PDB entry 5E0S | X-ray diffraction, 2.90 A resolution | chains A and G of the 14 polymer chains in the assembly

Chain A (and G):
Molecule: ATP-dependent Clp protease proteolytic subunit 2
From: Mycobacterium tuberculosis (strain CDC 1551 / Oshkosh)
Notes: EC 3.4.21.92; chain G of this document is another copy of the same molecule, construct and numbering; everything in this record applies to it too
Reference sequence: P9WPC2 (CLPP2_MYCTO); residue numbers follow UniProt; this construct covers 1-214
Chain sequence (214 residues; row label = number of the first residue in the row):
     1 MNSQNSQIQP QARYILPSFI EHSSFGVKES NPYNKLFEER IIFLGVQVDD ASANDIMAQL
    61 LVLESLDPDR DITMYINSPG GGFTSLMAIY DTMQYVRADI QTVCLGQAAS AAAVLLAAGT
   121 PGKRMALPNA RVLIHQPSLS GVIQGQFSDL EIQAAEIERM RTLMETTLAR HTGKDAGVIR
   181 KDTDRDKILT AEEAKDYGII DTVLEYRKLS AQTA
Not modelled in the structure: 1-13, 211-214 (chain G: 1-13, 210-214)
Curated features (UniProtKB/Swiss-Prot):
  - active site: S110 (Nucleophile), H135

How chain A and chain G interact:
Residue-residue contacts (67):
  Y14(A) - D49(G)  hydrogen bond
  Y14(A) - A51(G)
  I15(A) - Y33(G)  hydrophobic
  P17(A) - Y33(G)
  P17(A) - N34(G)
  P17(A) - F37(G)  hydrophobic
  P17(A) - Q59(G)
  S18(A) - N34(G)  hydrogen bond (backbone-side chain)
  F19(A) - F37(G)  hydrophobic
  F19(A) - L66(G)  hydrophobic
  I20(A) - K28(G)
  E21(A) - L66(G)
  P32(A) - A58(G)  hydrophobic
  P32(A) - Q59(G)
  P32(A) - V62(G)
  Y33(A) - N54(G)  hydrogen bond (side chain-backbone)
  Y33(A) - D55(G)  hydrogen bond
  Y33(A) - A58(G)  hydrophobic
  K35(A) - L66(G)
  L36(A) - A58(G)  hydrophobic
  L36(A) - V62(G)  hydrophobic
  E39(A) - S65(G)  hydrogen bond
  F43(A) - N54(G)
  G45(A) - N54(G)  hydrogen bond (backbone-side chain)
  Y75(A) - L61(G)  hydrophobic
  N77(A) - N54(G)  hydrogen bond
  N77(A) - M57(G)
  P79(A) - D50(G)
  G106(A) - A88(G)
  Q107(A) - D50(G)
  Q107(A) - T84(G)  hydrogen bond
  L127(A) - D91(G)
  L127(A) - T92(G)
  L127(A) - Y95(G)  hydrophobic
  P128(A) - D91(G)
  N129(A) - M87(G)
  N129(A) - D91(G)  hydrogen bond
  N129(A) - L163(G)
  A130(A) - D91(G)
  R131(A) - E156(G)  salt bridge
  R131(A) - R159(G)
  R131(A) - M160(G)
  R185(A) - Q146(G)  hydrogen bond
  R185(A) - S148(G)
  R185(A) - D149(G)  salt bridge
  D186(A) - I152(G)
  I188(A) - E156(G)
  T190(A) - R159(G)
  L204(A) - Y95(G)  hydrophobic
  E205(A) - Y95(G)
  Y206(A) - Y90(G)
  Y206(A) - D91(G)  hydrogen bond
  Y206(A) - Q94(G)
  Y206(A) - Y95(G)  hydrophobic
  R207(A) - E64(G)  salt bridge
  R207(A) - Y95(G)  hydrogen bond
  R207(A) - R97(G)
  K208(A) - M93(G)  hydrogen bond (side chain-backbone)
  K208(A) - Q94(G)
  K208(A) - Y95(G)
  K208(A) - V96(G)  hydrogen bond (side chain-backbone)
  K208(A) - R97(G)
  K208(A) - A98(G)  hydrogen bond (side chain-backbone)
  K208(A) - I100(G)
  K208(A) - T120(G)
  L209(A) - R97(G)  hydrogen bond (backbone-backbone)
  S210(A) - D99(G)  hydrogen bond
Other interface residues (no listed pair), chain A (37 interface residues in all): L16, L105
Other interface residues (no listed pair), chain G (43 interface residues in all): L16, S52, D69

In short:
The interface between chain A and chain G involves 37 residues on one side and 43 on the other; the contacts
include 17 hydrogen bonds and 3 salt bridges. Polar pairs include R131(A)-E156(G), R185(A)-D149(G) and
R207(A)-E64(G).
Both chains are ATP-dependent Clp protease proteolytic subunit 2 (Mycobacterium tuberculosis (strain CDC 1551
/ Oshkosh)). Entry 5E0S (crystal structure of the active form of the proteolytic complex clpP1 and clpP2) was
determined by X-ray diffraction together with 5DZK from the same study.
